8FF5 - chains B and M of the 15 polymer chains in the assembly; structure by electron microscopy, 3.13 A resolution.

== Chain B ==
Protein: Type I-B CRISPR-associated protein Cas6
From: Nostoc sp. 'Peltigera membranacea cyanobiont' 210A
UniProtKB: A0A235IH92 (A0A235IH92_9NOSO); residues 1-220 here = UniProt positions 1-220
Amino-acid sequence (220 residues; row label = number of the first residue in the row):
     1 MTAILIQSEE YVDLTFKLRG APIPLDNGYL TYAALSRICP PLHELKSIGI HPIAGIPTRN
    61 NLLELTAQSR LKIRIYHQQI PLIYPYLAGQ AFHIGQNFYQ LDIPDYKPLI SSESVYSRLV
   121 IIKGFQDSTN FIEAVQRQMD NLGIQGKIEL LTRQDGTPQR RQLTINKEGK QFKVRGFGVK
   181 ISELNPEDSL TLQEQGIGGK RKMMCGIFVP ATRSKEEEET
Disordered / not traced: 1-7

== Chain M ==
Molecule: 71-nt RNA strand
Sequence (71 nucleotides; row label = number of the first residue in the row):
     1 UUGCUCAAGA GAAGUCAUUU AAUAAGGCCA CUGUUAAACG UAGGUGAGUC GUGGCUUUAU
    61 GCCGUUAGGC G
Disordered / not traced: 64-71

== Interface between chain B and chain M ==
Contacting residue pairs (63; chain B residue first):
  Lys17(B) - G44(M)  salt bridge to the phosphate
  Leu25(B) - A47(M)  base contact
  Leu25(B) - G48(M)  sugar contact
  Tyr29(B) - C63(M)  hydrogen bond to the phosphate
  Tyr32(B) - C63(M)  hydrogen bond to the phosphate
  Pro52(B) - A47(M)  hydrogen bond to the base
  Ile53(B) - A47(M)  hydrogen bond to the base
  Ala54(B) - A47(M)  base contact
  Gly55(B) - G46(M)  hydrogen bond to the sugar
  Pro57(B) - A47(M)  phosphate contact
  Asn61(B) - U49(M)  phosphate contact
  Thr66(B) - G46(M)  hydrogen bond to the base
  Gln68(B) - G44(M)  sugar contact
  Gln68(B) - U45(M)  sugar contact
  Gln68(B) - G46(M)  base contact
  Lys107(B) - G44(M)  base contact
  Arg118(B) - U49(M)  salt bridge to the phosphate
  Ile122(B) - U52(M)  base contact
  Ile122(B) - U60(M)  phosphate contact
  Lys123(B) - U52(M)  base contact
  Lys123(B) - A59(M)  salt bridge to the phosphate
  Lys123(B) - U60(M)  hydrogen bond to the base
  Lys123(B) - G61(M)  hydrogen bond to the base
  Gly124(B) - U52(M)  hydrogen bond to the base
  Phe125(B) - A59(M)  phosphate contact
  Phe125(B) - U60(M)  phosphate contact
  Gln126(B) - G51(M)  base contact
  Gln126(B) - U52(M)  base contact
  Ala134(B) - U60(M)  phosphate contact
  Gln138(B) - U60(M)  hydrogen bond to the phosphate
  Gln138(B) - G61(M)  hydrogen bond to the phosphate
  Arg153(B) - U49(M)  hydrogen bond to the base
  Arg153(B) - C50(M)  base contact
  Gln154(B) - G48(M)  hydrogen bond to the base
  Gln159(B) - G48(M)  base contact
  Gln159(B) - C50(M)  base contact
  Arg160(B) - C50(M)  hydrogen bond to the base
  Arg160(B) - G51(M)  hydrogen bond to the base
  Arg161(B) - G48(M)  hydrogen bond to the sugar
  Gln162(B) - U49(M)  phosphate contact
  Gln162(B) - C50(M)  phosphate contact
  Ile165(B) - C63(M)  base contact
  Lys167(B) - C63(M)  sugar contact
  Phe172(B) - G53(M)  stacking on the base
  Lys173(B) - U52(M)  base contact
  Val174(B) - U52(M)  base contact
  Arg175(B) - C50(M)  sugar contact
  Arg175(B) - G51(M)  hydrogen bond to the sugar
  Arg175(B) - U52(M)  hydrogen bond to the sugar
  Gly198(B) - G61(M)  phosphate contact
  Gly199(B) - G61(M)  sugar contact
  Gly199(B) - C62(M)  phosphate contact
  Lys200(B) - C62(M)  salt bridge to the phosphate
  Lys200(B) - C63(M)  base contact
  Lys202(B) - C62(M)  hydrogen bond to the phosphate
  Lys202(B) - C63(M)  salt bridge to the phosphate
  Met203(B) - C63(M)  phosphate contact
  Arg213(B) - A47(M)  hydrogen bond to the base
  Glu216(B) - G46(M)  phosphate contact
  Glu216(B) - A47(M)  phosphate contact
  Glu217(B) - A47(M)  hydrogen bond to the sugar
  Thr220(B) - A47(M)  sugar contact
  Thr220(B) - G48(M)  phosphate contact
Also at the interface, not in a pair above, chain B (50 interface residues in all): His43, His51, Leu63, Ile121, Asp127, Arg137, Lys170, Glu219
Also at the interface, not in a pair above, chain M (16 interface residues in all): U56

== Summary ==
Chain B and chain M form an interface of 50 and 16 residues respectively; the contacts include 21 hydrogen
bonds, 5 salt bridges and 1 aromatic stacking contact. Among the polar pairs are Pro52(B)-A47(M),
Ile53(B)-A47(M) and Thr66(B)-G46(M).
Here chain B is Type I-B CRISPR-associated protein Cas6 (Nostoc sp. 'Peltigera membranacea cyanobiont' 210A)
and chain M is a 71-nt RNA strand. Entry 8FF5 (Cryo-EM structure of Cascade-DNA-fullRloop in type I-B CAST
system) was determined by electron microscopy (same publication as 8FCJ, 8FCU, 8FCV, 8FCW, 8FD2, 8FD3 and
8FF4).
